Entry 4XLS (X-ray diffraction, 4.01 A resolution (low resolution: residue-level contacts below are approximate; hydrogen-bond / salt-bridge calls are withheld)); this record covers chains F and P of the 9 polymer chains in the assembly.

# Chain F
Molecule: RNA polymerase sigma factor SigA
From: Thermus aquaticus
Notes: fragment: 92-438
UniProt: Q9EZJ8 (SIGA_THEAQ); residues 92-438 here = UniProt positions 92-438
Chain sequence (347 residues; row label = number of the first residue in the row):
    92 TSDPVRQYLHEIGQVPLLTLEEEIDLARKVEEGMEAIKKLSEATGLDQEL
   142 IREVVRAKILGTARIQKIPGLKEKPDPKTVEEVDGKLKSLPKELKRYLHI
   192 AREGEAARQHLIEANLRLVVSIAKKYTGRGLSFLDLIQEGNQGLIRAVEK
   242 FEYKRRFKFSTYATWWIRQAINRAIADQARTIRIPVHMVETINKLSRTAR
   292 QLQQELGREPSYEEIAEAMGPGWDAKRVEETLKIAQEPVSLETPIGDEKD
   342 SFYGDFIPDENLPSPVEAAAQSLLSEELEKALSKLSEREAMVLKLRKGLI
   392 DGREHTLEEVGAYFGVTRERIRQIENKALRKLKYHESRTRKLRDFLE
Not modelled in the structure: 92-93
Swiss-Prot annotation at these positions:
  - DNA-binding region: Leu-398 to Asn-417 (H-T-H motif)
  - region: Ser-93 to Ile-128 (Sigma-70 factor domain-1)
  - motif: Asp-226 to Gln-229 (Interaction with polymerase core subunit RpoC)

# Chain P
Molecule: 24-nt DNA strand
Sequence (24 nucleotides; each row starts with the number of its first residue):
     2 GCACAATTTAACACTTTTGTCAAG

# How chain F and chain P interact
Contacting residue pairs (15; chain F residue first):
  Glu-281(F) / DG2(P)
  Arg-288(F) / DG2(P)
  Arg-387(F) / DG20(P)
  Thr-397(F) / DT19(P)
  Thr-397(F) / DG20(P)
  Leu-398(F) / DG20(P)
  Leu-398(F) / DT21(P)
  Glu-399(F) / DT19(P)
  Arg-409(F) / DT19(P)
  Arg-409(F) / DG20(P)
  Arg-409(F) / DT21(P)
  Glu-410(F) / DT21(P)
  Glu-410(F) / DC22(P)
  Arg-413(F) / DT21(P)
  Arg-413(F) / DC22(P)
Interface residues without a listed pair, chain F (11 interface residues in all): Arg-264, Gln-414
Interface residues without a listed pair, chain P (7 interface residues in all): DA23, DA24

# In short
11 residues of chain F face 7 of chain P across their interface.
Chain F is RNA polymerase sigma factor SigA (Thermus aquaticus) and chain P is a 24-nt DNA strand; the
structure, Crystal structure of T. aquaticus transcription initiation complex with CarD containing upstream
fork promoter, was determined by X-ray diffraction (same publication as 4XLR and 4XAX).
